8FMM - chains A and C of the 3 polymer chains in the assembly; structure by X-ray diffraction, 3.11 A resolution.

Chain A:
Protein: Troponin C, slow skeletal and cardiac muscles
Source organism: Homo sapiens
UniProt: P63316 (TNNC1_HUMAN); residue numbers follow UniProt; this construct covers 1-161
Sequence (164 residues; numbered -2 to 161; the number before each row is that of its first residue; numbers below 1 keep their minus sign (Gln-2 is residue -2)):
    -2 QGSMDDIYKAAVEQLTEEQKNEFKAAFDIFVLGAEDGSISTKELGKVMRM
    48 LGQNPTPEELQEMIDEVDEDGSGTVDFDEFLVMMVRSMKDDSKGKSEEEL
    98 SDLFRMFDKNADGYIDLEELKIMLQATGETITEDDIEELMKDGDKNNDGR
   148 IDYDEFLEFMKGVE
Unresolved in the structure: -2 to 0, 86-91
Differences from the reference sequence: expression tag (-2 to 0); conflict Ser35 (Cys in P63316), Ser84 (Cys in P63316), Glu115 (Asp in P63316)
Metal / ion sites: Ca2+ site 1: Asp65, Asp67, Ser69, Thr71, Glu76; Ca2+ site 2: Asp105, Asn107, Asp109, Tyr111, Glu116; Ca2+ site 3: Asp141, Asn143, Asp145, Arg147, Glu152
Swiss-Prot annotation at these positions:
  - binding site (Ca(2+)): Asp65, Asp67, Ser69, Thr71, Glu76, Asp105, Asn107, Asp109, Tyr111, Glu116, Asp141, Asn143, Asp145, Arg147, Glu152
  - modified residue: Met1 (N-acetylmethionine), Ser98 (Phosphoserine)
  - natural variant: Ala8 (A8V: In CMH13), Leu29 (L29Q: In CMH13), Glu134 (E134D: In CMH13), Asp145 (D145E: In CMH13), Gly159 (G159D: In CMD1Z)

Chain C:
Protein: Troponin I, cardiac muscle
Source organism: Homo sapiens
UniProt: P19429 (TNNI3_HUMAN); residue numbers follow UniProt; this construct covers 32-166
Sequence (135 residues; numbered 32 to 166; the number before each row is that of its first residue):
    32 EPHAKKKSKISASRKLQLKTLLLQIAKQELEREAEERRGEKGRALSTRAQ
    82 PLELAGLGFAELQDLARQLHARVDKVDEERYDIEAKVTKNITEIADLTQK
   132 IFDLRGKFKRPTLRRVRISADAMMQALLGARAKES
Unresolved in the structure: 32-39, 137-148, 162-166
Differences from the reference sequence: conflict Ala80 (Cys in P19429), Ala97 (Cys in P19429)
Swiss-Prot annotation at these positions:
  - region: Thr129 to Ile149 (Involved in binding TNC and actin)
  - modified residue: Ser42 (Phosphoserine), Ser44 (Phosphoserine), Thr51 (Phosphothreonine), Ser77 (Phosphoserine), Thr78 (Phosphothreonine), Thr129 (Phosphothreonine), Thr143 (Phosphothreonine), Ser150 (Phosphoserine), Ser166 (Phosphoserine)
  - natural variant: Lys36 (K36Q: In CMD1FF), Pro82 (P82S: Risk factor for CMH7), Ala116 (A116G: In CMD1FF), Arg141 (R141Q: In CMH7), Leu144 (L144Q: In RCM1), Arg145 (R145G: In CMH7; R145W: In RCM1), Ala157 (A157V: In CMH7), Arg162 (R162P: In CMH7; R162Q: In CMH7), Ser166 (S166F: In CMH7)

How chain A and chain C interact:
Contacting residue pairs - 58 pairs, chain A then chain C:
  Asp3(A) - Lys46(C)
  Ile4(A) - Lys46(C)
  Ile4(A) - Leu47(C)  hydrophobic
  Ala7(A) - Ala43(C)
  Ala7(A) - Ser44(C)
  Glu10(A) - Ser44(C)  hydrogen bond (side chain-backbone)
  Gln11(A) - Ser44(C)  hydrogen bond
  Glu19(A) - Met155(C)
  Phe20(A) - Met155(C)  hydrophobic
  Ala23(A) - Met155(C)  hydrophobic
  Ala23(A) - Leu159(C)  hydrophobic
  Ile26(A) - Leu158(C)
  Ile26(A) - Leu159(C)  hydrophobic
  Phe27(A) - Met154(C)  hydrophobic
  Phe27(A) - Leu158(C)  hydrophobic
  Val44(A) - Met154(C)  hydrophobic
  Met45(A) - Ile149(C)  hydrophobic
  Leu48(A) - Ala153(C)
  Leu48(A) - Met154(C)  hydrophobic
  Met81(A) - Met154(C)  hydrophobic
  Ser84(A) - Ile149(C)
  Ser84(A) - Ser150(C)
  Ser84(A) - Ala151(C)  hydrogen bond (side chain-backbone)
  Lys92(A) - Leu54(C)
  Asp99(A) - Leu61(C)
  Leu100(A) - Leu54(C)  hydrophobic
  Leu100(A) - Ala57(C)
  Leu100(A) - Leu61(C)  hydrophobic
  Arg102(A) - Leu61(C)
  Arg102(A) - Glu64(C)  salt bridge
  Met103(A) - Ala57(C)
  Met103(A) - Glu60(C)
  Met103(A) - Leu61(C)  hydrophobic
  Met103(A) - Glu64(C)
  Phe104(A) - Leu53(C)  hydrophobic
  Phe104(A) - Ala57(C)  hydrophobic
  Met120(A) - Ile56(C)
  Leu121(A) - Leu49(C)  hydrophobic
  Ala123(A) - Ile56(C)
  Thr124(A) - Leu52(C)  hydrogen bond (side chain-backbone)
  Glu126(A) - Arg45(C)  salt bridge
  Glu126(A) - Gln48(C)
  Glu126(A) - Leu52(C)
  Thr127(A) - Arg45(C)
  Asp131(A) - Lys40(C)
  Asp132(A) - Ile41(C)
  Asp132(A) - Arg45(C)  salt bridge
  Asp132(A) - Leu49(C)
  Glu135(A) - Lys40(C)  salt bridge
  Leu136(A) - Leu49(C)  hydrophobic
  Asp139(A) - Lys50(C)  salt bridge
  Asp151(A) - Arg136(C)  salt bridge
  Phe156(A) - Lys50(C)  hydrogen bond (backbone-side chain)
  Met157(A) - Leu54(C)  hydrophobic
  Val160(A) - Leu47(C)  hydrophobic
  Val160(A) - Lys50(C)
  Val160(A) - Thr51(C)
  Val160(A) - Leu54(C)  hydrophobic
Interface residues without a listed pair, chain A (45 interface residues in all): Lys6, Met47, Met85, Leu97, Leu117, Ile128, Phe153, Gly159, Glu161
Interface residues without a listed pair, chain C (31 interface residues in all): Ser42, Lys58, Ala157

In short:
45 residues of chain A face 31 of chain C across their interface; the contacts include 5 hydrogen bonds and 6
salt bridges. Polar pairs include Arg102(A)-Glu64(C), Glu126(A)-Arg45(C) and Asp132(A)-Arg45(C). From UniProt:
15 Ca2+-binding residues on chain A.
Chain A is Troponin C, slow skeletal and cardiac muscles and chain C is Troponin I, cardiac muscle, both from
Homo sapiens; the structure, Complex structure of wild type Troponin complex, was determined by X-ray
diffraction.
